PDB entry 9H2K | electron microscopy, 3.50 A resolution | chains C and D of the 6 polymer chains in the assembly

Chain C:
Name: Protein Ac102
Organism: Autographa californica nucleopolyhedrovirus
UniProtKB: P41482 (AC102_NPVAC); numbering as in UniProt (aligned over 1-122)
Amino-acid sequence (122 residues; numbered 1 to 122; the number before each row is that of its first residue):
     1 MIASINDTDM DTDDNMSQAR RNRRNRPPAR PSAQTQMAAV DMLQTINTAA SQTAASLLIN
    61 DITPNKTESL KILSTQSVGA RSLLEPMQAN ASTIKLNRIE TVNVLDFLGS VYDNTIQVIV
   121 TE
Disordered / not traced: 1-28, 120-122

Chain D:
Name: Protein C42
Organism: Autographa californica nucleopolyhedrovirus
UniProtKB: P25695 (C42_NPVAC); numbering as in UniProt (aligned over 1-361)
Amino-acid sequence (361 residues; numbered 1 to 361; the number before each row is that of its first residue):
     1 MSAIALYLEI NKLRLKIDEP MQLAIWPQLF PLLCDEHQSV QLNTDVLINF MMHVARKSQN
    61 TILNNNAAIA SQYAAGNADV VAAPASAQPT PRPVINLFAR ANAAAPAQPS EELINMRRYR
   121 NAARKLIHHY SLNSTSSTEY KISDVVMTMI FLLRSEKYHS LFKLLETTFD DYTCRPQMTQ
   181 VQTDTLLDAV RSLLEMPSTT IDLTTVDIMR SSFARCFNSP IMRYAKIVLL QNVALQRDKR
   241 TTLEELLIER GEKIQMLQPQ QYINSGTEIP FCDDAEFLNR LLKHIDPYPL SRMYYNAANT
   301 MFYTTMENYA VSNCKFNIED YNNIFKVMEN IRKHSNKNSN DQDELNIYLG VQSSNAKRKK
   361 Y
Disordered / not traced: 1-2, 79-361
Swiss-Prot annotation at these positions:
  - region: Leu32 to Glu36 (LXCXE motif)
  - motif: Lys357 to Lys360 (Nuclear localization signal)

Interface between chain C and chain D:
Pairs across the interface (76):
  Pro31(C) - Ala74(D)
  Pro31(C) - Ala75(D)  hydrophobic
  Thr35(C) - Ala74(D)
  Gln36(C) - Ala74(D)
  Ala39(C) - Ala70(D)
  Ala39(C) - Ala74(D)  hydrophobic
  Met42(C) - Tyr73(D)  hydrophobic
  Leu43(C) - Asn66(D)
  Leu43(C) - Ala67(D)
  Leu43(C) - Ala70(D)  hydrophobic
  Ile46(C) - Asn66(D)
  Asn47(C) - Leu63(D)
  Asn47(C) - Asn66(D)  hydrogen bond
  Ala50(C) - Gln59(D)
  Ala50(C) - Asn66(D)
  Thr53(C) - Gln59(D)  hydrogen bond
  Ala55(C) - Ala55(D)
  Ala55(C) - Ser58(D)
  Ala55(C) - Gln59(D)
  Ser56(C) - Gln59(D)  hydrogen bond (backbone-side chain)
  Leu58(C) - Met51(D)  hydrophobic
  Leu58(C) - Met52(D)
  Leu58(C) - Ala55(D)  hydrophobic
  Ile59(C) - Ala55(D)
  Ile59(C) - Arg56(D)
  Ile59(C) - Gln59(D)
  Asn65(C) - Thr44(D)
  Asn65(C) - Ile48(D)
  Lys66(C) - Met52(D)  hydrogen bond
  Leu70(C) - Met51(D)  hydrophobic
  Leu83(C) - Leu47(D)  hydrophobic
  Leu83(C) - Met51(D)  hydrophobic
  Met87(C) - Ile48(D)  hydrophobic
  Ala91(C) - Thr44(D)  hydrogen bond (backbone-side chain)
  Ser92(C) - Asn43(D)
  Ser92(C) - Thr44(D)  hydrogen bond (backbone-backbone)
  Thr93(C) - Gln41(D)  hydrogen bond
  Thr93(C) - Leu42(D)
  Thr93(C) - Thr44(D)  hydrogen bond (backbone-side chain)
  Ile94(C) - Val40(D)
  Ile94(C) - Gln41(D)
  Ile94(C) - Leu42(D)  hydrogen bond (backbone-backbone)
  Ile94(C) - Thr44(D)
  Lys95(C) - Val40(D)
  Lys95(C) - Gln41(D)  hydrogen bond
  Leu96(C) - Leu32(D)
  Leu96(C) - Ser39(D)
  Leu96(C) - Val40(D)  hydrogen bond (backbone-backbone)
  Leu96(C) - Leu42(D)  hydrophobic
  Asn97(C) - Leu32(D)
  Asn97(C) - Gln38(D)
  Arg98(C) - Ala3(D)
  Arg98(C) - Ala5(D)
  Arg98(C) - Leu32(D)
  Arg98(C) - Gln38(D)
  Thr101(C) - Leu6(D)
  Thr101(C) - Leu32(D)
  Val102(C) - Leu6(D)  hydrophobic
  Leu105(C) - Leu6(D)  hydrophobic
  Leu105(C) - Glu9(D)
  Leu105(C) - Ile10(D)  hydrophobic
  Leu105(C) - Leu13(D)  hydrophobic
  Leu105(C) - Leu29(D)  hydrophobic
  Asp106(C) - Glu9(D)  hydrogen bond (backbone-side chain)
  Leu108(C) - Leu13(D)  hydrophobic
  Leu108(C) - Phe50(D)  hydrophobic
  Leu108(C) - Met51(D)  hydrophobic
  Leu108(C) - Val54(D)
  Gly109(C) - Leu13(D)
  Val111(C) - Ser58(D)
  Tyr112(C) - Lys16(D)
  Tyr112(C) - Ile17(D)  hydrophobic
  Tyr112(C) - Ser58(D)
  Tyr112(C) - Thr61(D)
  Asp113(C) - Lys16(D)
  Asn114(C) - Ile62(D)
Interface residues without a listed pair, chain C (39 interface residues in all): Pro64, Phe107
Interface residues without a listed pair, chain D (39 interface residues in all): Ile4, Trp26, Lys57

In short:
The chain C/chain D interface involves 39 residues from each chain, with 12 hydrogen bonds. Polar contacts
include Asn47(C)-Asn66(D), Thr53(C)-Gln59(D) and Ser56(C)-Gln59(D).
Here chain C is Protein Ac102 and chain D is Protein C42, both from Autographa californica
nucleopolyhedrovirus. Entry 9H2K (AcMNPV apical cap - C21 ring) was determined by electron microscopy,
deposited together with 9H2A, 9H2B, 9H2C, 9H2H and 9H2J.
